2VGN - chain A; structure by X-ray diffraction, 2.50 A resolution.

== Chain A ==
Name: DOM34
Organism: Saccharomyces cerevisiae
Reference sequence: P33309 (DOM34_YEAST); residue numbers follow UniProt; this construct covers 1-386
Amino-acid sequence (386 residues; numbered 1 to 386; the number before each row is that of its first residue):
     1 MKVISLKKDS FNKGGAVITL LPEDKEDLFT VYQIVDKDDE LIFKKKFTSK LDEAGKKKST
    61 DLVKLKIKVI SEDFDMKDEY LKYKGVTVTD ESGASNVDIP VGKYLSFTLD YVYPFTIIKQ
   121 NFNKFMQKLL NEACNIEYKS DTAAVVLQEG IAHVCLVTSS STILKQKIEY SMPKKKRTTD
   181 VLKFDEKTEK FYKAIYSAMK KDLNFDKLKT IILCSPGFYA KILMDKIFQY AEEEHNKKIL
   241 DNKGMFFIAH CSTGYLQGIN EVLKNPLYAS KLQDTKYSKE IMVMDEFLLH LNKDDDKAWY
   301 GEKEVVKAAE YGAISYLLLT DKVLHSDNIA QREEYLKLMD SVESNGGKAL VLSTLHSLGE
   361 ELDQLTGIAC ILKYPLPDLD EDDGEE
Not modelled in the structure: 48-60, 171-179, 383-386
Modified / non-standard residues: Mse1, Mse76, Mse126, Mse199, Mse224, Mse245, Mse282, Mse284, Mse339 (selenomethionine; parent Met); Mse172 (selenomethionine)
What the authors report for this chain:
  - catalytic residues: Glu23, Glu26, Asp27 (by similarity / conservation)
  - contacts within the chain: Mse1-Glu23 (hydrogen bond), Mse1-Asp27 (hydrogen bond)
  - conformationally variable residues (order/disorder transition): Thr48 to Ser59, Ser171 to Thr179, Asp383 to Glu386
  - mutagenesis - E23A, E23K, E26A: decreased stability (citing earlier work)

== Overview ==
The paper reports catalytic residues Glu23, Glu26 and Asp27; E23A, E23K and E26A reduce stability.
Chain A is DOM34 (Saccharomyces cerevisiae); the structure, Structure of S. cerevisiae Dom34, a translation
termination-like factor involved in RNA quality control pathways and ..., was determined by X-ray diffraction,
deposited together with 2VGM.
